7XFR - chains A and B; structure by X-ray diffraction, 1.76 A resolution.

# Chain A
Name: Isoform 2 of WD repeat domain phosphoinositide-interacting protein 2
From: Homo sapiens
UniProtKB: Q9Y4P8-2 (WIPI2-2_HUMAN); residue numbers follow UniProt; this construct covers 13-264, 298-362
Amino-acid sequence (321 residues; each row starts with the number of its first residue; note: 33 numbers in that range are skipped by the numbering (no residue carries them; nothing is unmodelled there)):
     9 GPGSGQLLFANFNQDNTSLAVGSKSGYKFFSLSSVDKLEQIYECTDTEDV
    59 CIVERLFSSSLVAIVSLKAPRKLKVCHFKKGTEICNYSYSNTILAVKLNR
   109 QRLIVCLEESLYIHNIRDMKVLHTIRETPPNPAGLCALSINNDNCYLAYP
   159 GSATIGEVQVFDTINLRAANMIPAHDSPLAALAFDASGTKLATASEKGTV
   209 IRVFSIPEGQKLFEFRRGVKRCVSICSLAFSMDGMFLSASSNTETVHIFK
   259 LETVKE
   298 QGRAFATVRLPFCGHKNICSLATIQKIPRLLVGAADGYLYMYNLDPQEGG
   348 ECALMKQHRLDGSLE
Unresolved in the structure: 9-10
Sequence notes: expression tag (9-12)
Reported in the primary citation:
  - disease-associated variants - V231M: decreased binding to Autophagy-related protein 16-1 (chain B)
  - disease-associated variants - V231M: decreased binding to ATG16L1
  - mutagenesis - I92Q, R108E: abolished binding to ATG16L1

# Chain B
Name: Autophagy-related protein 16-1
From: Homo sapiens
UniProtKB: Q676U5 (A16L1_HUMAN); numbering as in UniProt (aligned over 124-188)
Amino-acid sequence (69 residues; numbered 120 to 188; the number before each row is that of its first residue):
   120 GPGSMQMNEAKIAECLQTISDLETECLDLRTKLCDLERANQTLKDEYDAL
   170 QITFTALEGKLRKTTEENQ
Sequence notes: expression tag (120-123)
Curated features (UniProtKB/Swiss-Prot):
  - modified residue: Ser139 (Phosphoserine)
Reported in the primary citation:
  - self-association interface (contacts with another copy of this molecule); pairs are residue here / residue on that copy: Glu144-Arg149 (salt bridge), Asn159-Asn159 (hydrogen bond), Asn187-Asn187 (hydrogen bond), Lys130, Ile131, Cys134, Thr137, Ile138, Leu141, Cys145, Leu148, Lys151, Leu152, Leu155, Leu162, Lys163, Tyr166, Leu169, Phe173, Leu176, Leu180, Thr183
  - mutagenesis - D164R, I171Q: abolished binding to WBS2 of ATG16L1(78 to 247)
  - mutagenesis - D164R, I171Q: unchanged binding to WBS1 of ATG16L1(78 to 247)
  - mutagenesis - D164R: decreased binding to WIPI2b

# Chain A / chain B interface
Residue-residue contacts - 20 pairs, chain A then chain B:
  Phe65(A) - Asp164(B)
  Ser67(A) - Asp164(B)
  Ser67(A) - Glu165(B)
  Ser67(A) - Ala168(B)
  Ser68(A) - Glu165(B)  hydrogen bond
  Leu69(A) - Ile171(B)  hydrophobic
  His85(A) - Glu165(B)  salt bridge
  His85(A) - Thr172(B)
  Lys88(A) - Leu169(B)
  Thr90(A) - Thr172(B)
  Thr90(A) - Leu176(B)
  Glu91(A) - Lys179(B)  hydrogen bond (backbone-side chain)
  Ile92(A) - Ile171(B)  hydrophobic
  Ile92(A) - Thr172(B)
  Ile92(A) - Ala175(B)
  Arg108(A) - Gln160(B)  hydrogen bond
  Arg108(A) - Asp164(B)  salt bridge
  Ile124(A) - Ile171(B)
  Arg125(A) - Asp167(B)  salt bridge
  Arg125(A) - Ile171(B)
Also at the interface, not in a pair above, chain A (14 interface residues in all): Leu64, Lys87
Also at the interface, not in a pair above, chain B (12 interface residues in all): Thr174
The authors on this interface:
  - interface residues, chain A: Leu64(A), Ser68(A), Leu69(A), Lys88(A), Thr90(A), Ile92(A), Arg108(A), Ile124(A), Arg125(A)
  - hot spots on chain A (mutagenesis) - L69A, K88A, I92Q, R108E, I124Q: decreased binding to Autophagy-related protein 16-1 (chain B)
  - hot spots on chain A (mutagenesis) - L69A, I92Q: abolished binding to another copy of this molecule
  - hot spots on chain A (mutagenesis) - R108E: abolished binding to ATG16L1
  - interface residues, chain B: Gln160(B), Asp164(B), Glu165(B), Ala168(B), Ile171(B), Thr172(B), Ala175(B)
  - hot spots on chain B (mutagenesis) - Q160A, E165R, I171Q, A175Q: decreased binding to Isoform 2 of WD repeat domain phosphoinositide-interacting protein 2 (chain A)

# Overview
Chain A and chain B form an interface of 14 and 12 residues respectively; the contacts include 3 hydrogen
bonds and 3 salt bridges. Among the polar pairs are His85(A)-Glu165(B), Arg108(A)-Asp164(B) and
Arg125(A)-Asp167(B). From the paper: V231M, L69A and K88A of chain A, among others, reduce binding to
Autophagy-related protein 16-1 (chain B); interface residues Leu64(A), Ser68(A) and Gln160(B) among others; 11
substitutions were tested in all.
Here chain A is Isoform 2 of WD repeat domain phosphoinositide-interacting protein 2 and chain B is
Autophagy-related protein 16-1, both from Homo sapiens. Entry 7XFR (Crystal structure of WIPI2b in complex
with the second site of ATG16L1) was determined by X-ray diffraction together with 7F69 from the same study.
